PDB entry 5AEW | X-ray diffraction, 1.88 A resolution | chains S and V of the 6 polymer chains in the assembly

Chain S:
Molecule: Biphenyl dioxygenase subunit alpha
From: Burkholderia xenovorans LB400
Notes: EC 1.14.12.18
UniProt: P37333 (BPHA_BURXL); residue numbers follow UniProt; this construct covers 1-459
Chain sequence (459 residues; row label = number of the first residue in the row):
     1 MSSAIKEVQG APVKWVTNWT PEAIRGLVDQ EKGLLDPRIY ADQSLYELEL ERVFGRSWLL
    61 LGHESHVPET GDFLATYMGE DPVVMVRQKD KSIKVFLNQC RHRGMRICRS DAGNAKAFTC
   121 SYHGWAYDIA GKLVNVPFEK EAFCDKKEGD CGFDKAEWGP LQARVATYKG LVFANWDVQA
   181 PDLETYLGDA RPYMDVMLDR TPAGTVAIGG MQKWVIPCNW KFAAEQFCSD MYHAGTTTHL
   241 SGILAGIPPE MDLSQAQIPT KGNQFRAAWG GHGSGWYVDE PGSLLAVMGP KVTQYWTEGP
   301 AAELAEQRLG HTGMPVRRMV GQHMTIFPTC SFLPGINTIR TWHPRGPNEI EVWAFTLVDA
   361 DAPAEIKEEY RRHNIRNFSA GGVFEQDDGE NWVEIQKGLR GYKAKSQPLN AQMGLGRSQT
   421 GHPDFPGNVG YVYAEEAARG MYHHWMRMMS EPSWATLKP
Disordered / not traced: 1-17, 144-152
Construct notes: engineered mutation G335 (Thr in P37333), I336 (Phe in P37333), T338 (Asn in P37333), T341 (Ile in P37333)
Metal / ion sites: 2Fe-2S cluster Fe: C100, H102, C120, H123; Fe2+: H233, H239, D388
Small-molecule neighbours:
  - biphenyl (BNL): Q226, F227, D230, M231, H233, A234, V287, G321, H323, L333, I336, F378, F384
  - 2Fe-2S cluster (FES): C100, H102, R103, M105, C120, Y122, H123, G124, W125
Swiss-Prot annotation at these positions:
  - binding site ([2Fe-2S] cluster): C100, H102, C120, H123
  - binding site (Fe cation): H233, H239
Reported in the primary citation:
  - binding site for biphenyl: Q226, F227, D230, M231, H233, A234, H239, S283, V287, G321, Q322, H323, L333, I336, F378, F384
  - mutagenesis - T335G/F336I/N338T/I341T: unchanged catalytic activity (citing earlier work)

Chain V:
Molecule: Biphenyl dioxygenase subunit beta
From: Burkholderia xenovorans LB400
Notes: EC 1.14.12.18
UniProt: P37334 (BPHE_BURXL); residue numbers follow UniProt; this construct covers 1-188
Chain sequence (188 residues; each row starts with the number of its first residue):
     1 MTNPSPHFFK TFEWPSKAAG LELQNEIEQF YYREAQLLDH RAYEAWFALL DKDIHYFMPL
    61 RTNRMIREGE LEYSGDQDLA HFDETHETMY GRIRKVTSDV GWAENPPSRT RHLVSNVIVK
   121 ETATPDTFEV NSAFILYRNR LERQVDIFAG ERRDVLRRAD NNLGFSIAKR TILLDASTLL
   181 SNNLSMFF
Disordered / not traced: 1-7

Interface between chain S and chain V:
Contacting residue pairs (11):
  Y77(S) - E142(V)  hydrogen bond
  R106(S) - E142(V)  salt bridge
  R109(S) - W102(V)  hydrogen bond (side chain-backbone)
  R109(S) - N105(V)  hydrogen bond (side chain-backbone)
  R109(S) - P106(V)
  S121(S) - W102(V)
  V215(S) - R143(V)
  R345(S) - R143(V)
  E349(S) - R143(V)  salt bridge
  E351(S) - R143(V)  salt bridge
  W353(S) - E142(V)
Interface residues without a listed pair, chain S (10 interface residues in all): S110

Summary:
Chain S and chain V form an interface of 10 and 5 residues respectively, with 3 hydrogen bonds and 3 salt
bridges. Among the polar pairs are R106(S)-E142(V), E349(S)-R143(V) and E351(S)-R143(V). From the paper: a
binding site for biphenyl at Q226(S), F227(S) and D230(S) among others; T335G/F336I/N338T/I341T of chain S
leave catalytic activity unchanged.
Chain S is Biphenyl dioxygenase subunit alpha and chain V is Biphenyl dioxygenase subunit beta, both from
Burkholderia xenovorans LB400; the structure, Crystal structure of II9 variant of Biphenyl dioxygenase from
Burkholderia xenovorans LB400 in complex with biphenyl, was determined by X-ray diffraction together with 5AEU
from the same study.
